5NO1 - chains A and D of the 4 polymer chains in the assembly; structure by X-ray diffraction, 2.60 A resolution.

Chain A:
Molecule: Integrase
From: Human spumaretrovirus
Notes: EC 2.7.7.49, 2.7.7.7, 3.1.26.4, 3.4.23.-, 2.7.7.-, 3.1.-.-
UniProtKB: P14350 (POL_FOAMV); residues 3-392 here correspond to UniProt positions 754-1143 (UniProt number = residue number + 751)
Chain sequence (395 residues; numbered -2 to 392; the number before each row is that of its first residue; numbers below 1 keep their minus sign (Gly-2 is residue -2)):
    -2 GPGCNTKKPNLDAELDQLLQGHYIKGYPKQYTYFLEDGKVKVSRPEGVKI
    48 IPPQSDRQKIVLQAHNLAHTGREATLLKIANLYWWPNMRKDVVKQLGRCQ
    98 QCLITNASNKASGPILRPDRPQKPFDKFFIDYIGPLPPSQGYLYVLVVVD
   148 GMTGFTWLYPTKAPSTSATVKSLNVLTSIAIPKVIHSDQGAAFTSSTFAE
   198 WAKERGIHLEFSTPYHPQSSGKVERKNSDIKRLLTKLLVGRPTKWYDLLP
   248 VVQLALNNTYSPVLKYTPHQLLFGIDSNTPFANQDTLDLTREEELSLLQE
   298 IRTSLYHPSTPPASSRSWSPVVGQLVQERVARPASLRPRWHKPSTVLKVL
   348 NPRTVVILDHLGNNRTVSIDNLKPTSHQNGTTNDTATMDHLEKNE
Unresolved in the structure: -2 to 8, 376-392
Differences from the reference sequence: expression tag (-2 to 2); variant Ser217 (Gly968 in P14350), Gly218 (Ser969 in P14350)
Bound ions: Zn2+: His62, His66, Cys96, Cys99; Mg2+ site 1: Asp128, Glu221 (together with magnesium); Mg2+ site 2: Asp128, Asp185 (together with magnesium)
Small-molecule neighbours:
  - hexane-1,6-diol (HEZ): Gln186, Tyr212, Val327, Ala328, His338, Arg362
  - magnesium: Asp128, Tyr129, Asp185, Gly187, Tyr212, Pro214, Gln215, Glu221, Asn224
  - magnesium (XZ4; methyl 2-[[3-[[2,4-bis(fluoranyl)phenyl]methylcarbamoyl]-7-methoxy-1-oxidanyl-2-oxidanylidene-1,8-naphthyridin-4-yl]amino]ethanoate): Asp128, Tyr129, Asp185, Gly187, Tyr212, Pro214, Gln215, Glu221
Curated features (UniProtKB/Swiss-Prot):
  - binding site (Mg(2+)): Asp123, Asp185
What the authors report for this chain:
  - binding site for magnesium: Gly187

Chain D:
Molecule: 17-nt DNA strand
Sequence (17 nucleotides; each row starts with the number of its first residue):
     1 TGCGAAATTCCATGACA

Chain A / chain D interface:
Residue-residue contacts (8):
  Glu221(A) - DC16(D)  sugar contact
  Arg222(A) - DG14(D)  base contact
  Arg222(A) - DA15(D)  base contact
  Arg222(A) - DC16(D)  hydrogen bond to the base
  Asn224(A) - DC16(D)  phosphate contact
  Ser225(A) - DC16(D)  sugar contact
  Lys228(A) - DA17(D)  salt bridge to the phosphate
  Lys262(A) - DT9(D)  salt bridge to the phosphate
Interface residues without a listed pair, chain A (8 interface residues in all): Tyr129, Ile130

Overview:
8 residues of chain A and 5 residues of chain D are in contact, with 1 hydrogen bond and 2 salt bridges. Polar
contacts include Arg222(A)-DC16(D), Lys228(A)-DA17(D) and Lys262(A)-DT9(D). Bound to chain A: magnesium and
hexane-1,6-diol. UniProt lists Mg2+-binding residues Asp123(A) and Asp185(A) on chain A. The paper reports a
binding site for magnesium at Gly187(A).
Here chain A is Integrase (Human spumaretrovirus) and chain D is a 17-nt DNA strand. Entry 5NO1 (Crystal
structure of the Prototype Foamy Virus (PFV) intasome in complex with magnesium and the INSTI ...) was
determined by X-ray diffraction together with 5MMA and 5MMB from the same study.
